3KL8 - chain A; structure by X-ray diffraction, 3.37 A resolution.

Chain A:
Name: Calcium/calmodulin dependent protein kinase II
Source organism: Caenorhabditis elegans
UniProtKB: Q9U6Q0 (Q9U6Q0_CAEEL); residues 6-274 here correspond to UniProt positions 5-273 (UniProt number = residue number - 1)
Sequence (269 residues; row label = number of the first residue in the row):
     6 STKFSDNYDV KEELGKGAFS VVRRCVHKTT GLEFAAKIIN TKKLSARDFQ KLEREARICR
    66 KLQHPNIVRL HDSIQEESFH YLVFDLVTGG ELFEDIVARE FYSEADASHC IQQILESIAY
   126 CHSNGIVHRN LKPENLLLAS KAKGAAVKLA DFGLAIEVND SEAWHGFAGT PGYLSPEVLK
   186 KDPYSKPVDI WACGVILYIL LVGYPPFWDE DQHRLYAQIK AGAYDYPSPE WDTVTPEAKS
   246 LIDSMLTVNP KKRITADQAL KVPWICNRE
Not modelled in the structure: 6-10, 19-26
Sequence notes: engineered mutation Asn135 (Asp134 in Q9U6Q0)
Reported in the primary citation:
  - mutagenesis - K42M/D135N: abolished catalytic activity

Overview:
From the paper: K42M/D135N abolish catalytic activity.
Chain A is Calcium/calmodulin dependent protein kinase II (Caenorhabditis elegans); the structure, CaMKIINtide
Inhibitor Complex, was determined by X-ray diffraction (same publication as 3KK8 and 3KK9).
